9GC8 - chain A; structure by X-ray diffraction, 1.95 A resolution.

== Chain A ==
Molecule: 2-C-methyl-D-erythritol 4-phosphate cytidylyltransferase
Organism: Pseudomonas aeruginosa
Notes: EC 2.7.7.60
Reference sequence: P57707 (ISPD_PSEAE); residues 1-234 here = UniProt positions 1-234
Chain sequence (256 residues; each row starts with the number of its first residue; numbers below 1 keep their minus sign (Met-19 is residue -19)):
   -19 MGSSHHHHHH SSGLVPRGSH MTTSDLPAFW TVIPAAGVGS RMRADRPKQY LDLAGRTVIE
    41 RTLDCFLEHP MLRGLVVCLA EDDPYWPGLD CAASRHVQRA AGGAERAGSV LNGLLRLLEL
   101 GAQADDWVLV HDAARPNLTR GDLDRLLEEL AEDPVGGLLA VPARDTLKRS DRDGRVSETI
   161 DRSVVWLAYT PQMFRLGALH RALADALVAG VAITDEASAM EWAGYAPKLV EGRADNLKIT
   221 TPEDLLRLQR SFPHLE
Not modelled in the structure: -19 to 4, 234-236
Differences from the reference sequence: initiating methionine (-19); expression tag (-18 to 0, 235-236)
Small-molecule neighbours: A1IJS (methyl 2-[(5R)-6-methyl-7-oxidanylidene-5H-pyrrolo[3,4-b]pyridin-5-yl]ethanoate): Pro14, Ala15, Ala16, Gly17, Gly83, Ala84, Glu85, Arg86, Ser89
UniProt features mapped onto this chain:
  - site: Arg21 (Transition state stabilizer), Lys28 (Transition state stabilizer), Arg162 (Positions MEP for the nucleophilic attack), Lys218 (Positions MEP for the nucleophilic attack)
Reported in the primary citation:
  - binding site for A1IJS: Ser89

== Overview ==
Bound to chain A: compound A1IJS. From the paper: a binding site for A1IJS at Ser89.
Chain A is 2-C-methyl-D-erythritol 4-phosphate cytidylyltransferase (Pseudomonas aeruginosa); the structure,
Crystal structure of Pseudomonas aeruginosa IspD in complex with C11H12N2O3, was determined by X-ray
diffraction (same publication as 9GBY and 9GCA).
